PDB entry 1TSZ | X-ray diffraction, 2.75 A resolution | chain A

# Chain A
Molecule: Thymidylate synthase
Source organism: Lactobacillus casei
Notes: EC 2.1.1.45
UniProt: P00469 (TYSY_LACCA); residues 1-316 here = UniProt positions 1-316
Sequence (316 residues; numbered 1 to 316; the number before each row is that of its first residue):
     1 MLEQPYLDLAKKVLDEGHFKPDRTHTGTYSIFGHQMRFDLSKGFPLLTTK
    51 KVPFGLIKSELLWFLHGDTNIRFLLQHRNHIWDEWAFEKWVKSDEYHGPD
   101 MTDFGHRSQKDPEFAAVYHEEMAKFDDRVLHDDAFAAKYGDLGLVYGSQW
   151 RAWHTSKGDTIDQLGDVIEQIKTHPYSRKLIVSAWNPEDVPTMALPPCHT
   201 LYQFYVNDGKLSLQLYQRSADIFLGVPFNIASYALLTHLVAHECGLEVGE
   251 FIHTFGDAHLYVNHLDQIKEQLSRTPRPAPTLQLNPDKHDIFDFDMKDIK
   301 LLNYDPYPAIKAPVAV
Construct notes: engineered mutation Lys-179 (Arg in P00469)
UniProt features mapped onto this chain:
  - active site: Cys-198 (Nucleophile)
  - binding site (dUMP): Arg-23, Arg-218 to Asp-221, Asn-229, His-259 to Tyr-261
  - binding site ((6R)-5,10-methylene-5,6,7,8-tetrahydrofolate): Asp-221, Ala-315

# Overview
Curated annotation (UniProt) lists active-site residue Cys-198, 9 dUMP-binding residues and
(6R)-5,10-methylene-5,6,7,8-tetrahydrofolate-binding residues Asp-221 and Ala-315.
Chain A is Thymidylate synthase (Lactobacillus casei); the structure, Thymidylate synthase R179K mutant, was
determined by X-ray diffraction (same publication as 1TSV, 1TSW, 1TSX and 1TSY).
